6X2Y - chains A and C of the 4 polymer chains in the assembly; structure by X-ray diffraction, 2.30 A resolution.

# Chain A
Molecule: GTP-binding nuclear protein Ran
From: Homo sapiens
UniProtKB: P62826 (RAN_HUMAN); residues 1-216 here = UniProt positions 1-216
Chain sequence (216 residues; numbered 1 to 216; the number before each row is that of its first residue):
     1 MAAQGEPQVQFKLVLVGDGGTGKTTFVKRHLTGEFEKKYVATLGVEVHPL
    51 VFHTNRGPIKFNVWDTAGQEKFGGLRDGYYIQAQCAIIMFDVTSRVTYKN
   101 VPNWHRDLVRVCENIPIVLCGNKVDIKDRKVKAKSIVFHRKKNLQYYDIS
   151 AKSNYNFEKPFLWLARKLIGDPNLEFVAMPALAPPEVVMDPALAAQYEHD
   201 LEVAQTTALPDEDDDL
Unresolved in the structure: 1-8, 187-189
Swiss-Prot annotation at these positions:
  - region: Lys37 to Val45 (Switch-I), Gly68 to Gln84 (Switch-II), Asp211 to Leu216 (Interaction with RANBP1)
  - binding site (GTP): Asp18 to Thr25, Glu36 to Thr42, Gly68, Asn122 to Asp125, Ser150 to Lys152
  - site: Gln69 (Essential for GTP hydrolysis)
  - modified residue: Ala2 (N-acetylalanine), Thr24 (Phosphothreonine), Lys37 (N6-acetyllysine), Lys60 (N6-acetyllysine), Lys71 (N6-acetyllysine), Lys99 (N6-acetyllysine), Lys134 (N6-acetyllysine), Lys159 (N6-acetyllysine)
  - cross-link (Glycyl lysine isopeptide (Lys-Gly)): Lys71 (interchain with G-Cter in SUMO2), Lys152 (interchain with G-Cter in SUMO2)
  - mutagenesis: Gly19 (G19V: Blocks DNA replication; when associated with L-69), Thr24 (T24L: Has low binding affinity for GTP and GDP. Almost completely abolishes interaction with BIRC5; T24N: Has low binding affinity for GTP and GDP. Decreases nuclear import of proteins and RNA ...), Thr25 (T25A: Minor effect on the interaction with the alpha phosphate group of bound GTP), Lys37 (K37Q: Mimics acetylation; enhances the nuclear export of RELA/p65; K37R: Decreased acetylation), Tyr39 (Y39A: Abolishes steric hindrance that traps the essential Q-69 in an unreactive position, and causes slow GTP hydrolysis in wild-type ...), Gln69 (Q69L: Strongly decreased GTPase activity. Probably locked in the GTP-bound form. Loss of interaction with NUTF2. Decreases nuclear location and leads to cytoplasmic location during interphase ...), Glu70 (E70A: Strongly decreases the relase of bound GDP), Arg76 (R76E: Probable loss of interaction with NUTF2. Loss of transport to the nucleus), Lys134 (K134Q: Loss of normal mitotic chromosome segregation and defective mitotic spindle orientation; K134R: Loss of normal mitotic chromosome segregation and formation of sister chromatid bridges), Asp211 to Leu216 (No effect on GTPase activity. Abolishes interaction with RANBP1)

# Chain C
Molecule: Exportin-1
From: Saccharomyces cerevisiae
UniProtKB: P30822 (XPO1_YEAST); numbering as in UniProt; present here: 1-376, 414-1058
Chain sequence (1024 residues; each row starts with the number of its first residue; note: 37 numbers in that range are skipped by the numbering (no residue carries them; nothing is unmodelled there); numbers below 1 keep their minus sign (Gly-2 is residue -2)):
    -2 GGSMEGILDFSNDLDIALLDQVVSTFYQGSGVQQKQAQEILTKFQDNPDA
    48 WQKADQILQFSTNPQSKFIALSILDKLITRKWKLLPNDHRIGIRNFVVGM
    98 IISMCQDDEVFKTQKNLINKSDLTLVQILKQEWPQNWPEFIPELIGSSSS
   148 SVNVCENNMIVLKLLSEEVFDFSAEQMTQAKALHLKNSMSKEFEQIFKLC
   198 FQVLEQGSSSSLIVATLESLLRYLHWIPYRYIYETNILELLSTKFMTSPD
   248 TRAITLKCLTEVSNLKIPQDNDLIKRQTVLFFQNTLQQIATSVMPVTADL
   298 KATYANANGNDQSFLQDLAMFLTTYLARNRALLESDESLRELLLNAHQYL
   348 IQLSKIEERELFKTTLDYWHNLVADLFYE
   414 PLKKHIYEEICSQLRLVIIENMVRPEEVLVVENDEGEIVREFVKESDTIQ
   464 LYKSEREVLVYLTHLNVIDTEEIMISKLARQIDGSEWSWHNINTLSWAIG
   514 SISGTMSEDTEKRFVVTVIKDLLGLCEQKRGKDNKAVVASDIMYVVGQYP
   564 RFLKAHWNFLRTVILKLFKFMHETHEGVQDMACDTFIKIVQKCKYHFVIQ
   614 QPRESEPFIQTIIRDIQKTTADLQPQQVHTFYKACGIIISEERSVAERNR
   664 LLSDLMQLPNMAWDTIVEQSTANPTLLLDSETVKIIANIIKTNVAVCTSM
   714 GADFYPQLGHIYYNMLQLYRAVSSMISAQVAAEGLIATKTPKVRGLRTIK
   764 KEILKLVETYISKARNLDDVVKVLVEPLLNAVLEDYMNNVPDARDAEVLN
   814 CMTTVVEKVGHMIPQGVILILQSVFECTLDMINKDFTEYPEHRVEFYKLL
   864 KVINEKSFAAFLELPPAAFKLFVDAICWAFKHNNRDVEVNGLQIALDLVK
   914 NIERMGNVPFANEFHKNYFFIFVSETFFVLTDSDHKSGFSKQALLLMKLI
   964 SLVYDNKISVPLYQEAEVPQGTSNQVYLSQYLANMLSNAFPHLTSEQIAS
  1014 FLSALTKQCKDLVVFKGTLRDFLVQIKEVGGDPTDYLFAEDKENA
Unresolved in the structure: -2 to -1, 439-460, 1053-1058
Differences from the reference sequence: expression tag (-2 to 0); conflict Gly537 (Asp in P30822), Cys539 (Thr in P30822), Glu540 (Val in P30822), Gln541 (Lys in P30822), Cys1022 (Tyr in P30822); engineered mutation Lys582 (Glu in P30822)

# How chain A and chain C interact
Residue-residue contacts - 50 pairs, chain A then chain C:
  Val45(A) - Gln35(C)
  Val47(A) - Gln31(C)
  Trp64(A) - Phe23(C)  hydrophobic
  Trp64(A) - Tyr24(C)  hydrophobic
  Trp64(A) - Gln31(C)
  Lys71(A) - Asp947(C)  salt bridge
  Gly74(A) - Thr39(C)
  Gly74(A) - Gln42(C)  hydrogen bond (backbone-side chain)
  Leu75(A) - Phe23(C)  hydrophobic
  Leu75(A) - Leu38(C)
  Leu75(A) - Thr39(C)
  Leu75(A) - Gln42(C)
  Asp77(A) - Phe65(C)
  Asp77(A) - Lys117(C)  salt bridge
  Gly78(A) - Tyr24(C)  hydrogen bond (backbone-side chain)
  Gly78(A) - Phe65(C)
  Tyr79(A) - Phe23(C)  hydrophobic
  Tyr79(A) - Gln35(C)  hydrogen bond
  Tyr79(A) - Thr39(C)
  Ile81(A) - Phe65(C)  hydrophobic
  Gln82(A) - Gln25(C)  hydrogen bond
  Gln82(A) - Gln62(C)
  Asn103(A) - Phe169(C)
  Asn103(A) - Glu172(C)  hydrogen bond
  Arg106(A) - Phe169(C)
  Arg106(A) - Gln173(C)
  Arg110(A) - Leu120(C)
  Arg110(A) - Leu161(C)
  Arg110(A) - Glu164(C)  salt bridge
  Arg110(A) - Glu165(C)  salt bridge
  Val111(A) - Asn113(C)
  Glu113(A) - Asn116(C)
  His139(A) - Glu357(C)  salt bridge
  Arg140(A) - Met317(C)
  Arg140(A) - Thr361(C)  hydrogen bond
  Arg140(A) - Asp364(C)  salt bridge
  Lys141(A) - Lys254(C)  hydrogen bond (backbone-side chain)
  Lys141(A) - Glu258(C)  salt bridge
  Asn143(A) - Lys254(C)  hydrogen bond
  Asn143(A) - Ser310(C)
  Asn143(A) - Gln313(C)  hydrogen bond
  Asn143(A) - Asp314(C)  hydrogen bond
  Gln145(A) - Glu355(C)
  Tyr146(A) - Glu357(C)
  Lys167(A) - Gln309(C)  hydrogen bond
  Pro172(A) - Ala302(C)
  Pro172(A) - Asn303(C)
  Thr206(A) - Ile749(C)
  Ala208(A) - Lys752(C)
  Glu212(A) - Arg757(C)
Other interface residues (no listed pair), chain A (37 interface residues in all): Leu43, Gly44, Gln69, Val96, Lys99, Asn100, Pro102, Asp128, Ile136, Asp213
Other interface residues (no listed pair), chain C (47 interface residues in all): Ile66, Ser69, Lys160, Thr257, Asn261, Ala304, Lys360, Asp899, Ser950, Arg1033

# Overview
The interface between chain A and chain C involves 37 residues on one side and 47 on the other, with 11
hydrogen bonds and 7 salt bridges. Among the polar pairs are Lys71(A)-Asp947(C), Asp77(A)-Lys117(C) and
Arg110(A)-Glu164(C).
Chain A is GTP-binding nuclear protein Ran (Homo sapiens) and chain C is Exportin-1 (Saccharomyces
cerevisiae); the structure, Crystal Structure of mDia2NES peptide bound to CRM1(E571K), was determined by
X-ray diffraction (same publication as 6X2M, 6X2O, 6X2P, 6X2R, 6X2S, 6X2U and 3 further entries).
